Entry 9KM0 (electron microscopy, 2.78 A resolution); this record covers chains M and L of the 39 polymer chains in the assembly.

[Chain M]
Molecule: Reaction center protein M chain
Source organism: Dinoroseobacter shibae DFL 12
UniProtKB: A8LQ17 (A8LQ17_DINSH); residues 1-330 here = UniProt positions 1-330
Amino-acid sequence (330 residues; each row starts with the number of its first residue):
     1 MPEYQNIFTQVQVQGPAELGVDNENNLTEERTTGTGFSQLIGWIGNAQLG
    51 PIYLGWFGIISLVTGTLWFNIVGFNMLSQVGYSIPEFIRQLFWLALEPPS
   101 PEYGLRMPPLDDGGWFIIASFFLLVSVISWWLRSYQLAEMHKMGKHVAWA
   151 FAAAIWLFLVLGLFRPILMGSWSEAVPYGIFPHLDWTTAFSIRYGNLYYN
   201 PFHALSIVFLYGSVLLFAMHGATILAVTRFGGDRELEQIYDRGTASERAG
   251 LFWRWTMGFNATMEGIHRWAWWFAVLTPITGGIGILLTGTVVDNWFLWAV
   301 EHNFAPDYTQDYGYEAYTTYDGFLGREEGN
Unresolved in the structure: 1, 327-330
Bound ions: Fe ion: H220, E235, H267 (shared with H191(L), H231(L) of chain L)
Small-molecule neighbours:
  - Spheroidenone (A1EFU; (4E,16E,26E)-2-methoxy-2,6,10,14,19,23,27,31-octamethyl-dotriaconta-4,6,8,10,12,14,16,18,20,22,26,30-dodecaen-3-one): W68, F69, N70, V72, G73, F74, M76, F87, L91, I117, S120, F121, L123, L124, F158, L161, G162, L163, W172, V176, P177, Y178, G179, I180, H183
  - bacteriochlorophyll a (BCL), molecule 1: W68, F69, L91, F92, F158, L161, V176, I180, H183, L184, W186, T187
  - bacteriochlorophyll a (BCL), molecule 2: T187, Y198, H203, A204, I207, V208, Y211, G212, L215
  - bacteriochlorophyll a / bacteriopheophytin a: S61, L62, G65, T66, W68, F69, N70, L123, S126, V127, W130, V147, A150, F151, A154, I155, L157, F158, L161, W186, T187, T188, F190, S191, L197, Y198, H203, S206, I207, L210, Y211, A274, T277, P278, T280, G281, G282, I285
  - bacteriopheophytin a (BPH): Y211, V214, L215, A218, M219, W253, T256, M257
  - MW9 ((21R,24R,27S)-24,27,28-trihydroxy-18,24-dioxo-19,23,25-trioxa-24lambda~5~-phosphaoctacosan-21-yl (9Z)-octadec-9-enoate), molecule 1: N25, N26, E29, E30, Y53, G55, W56, F57, I60, L124, V125, I128, S129, W131, L132, Y135, Q136, E139, M140
  - MW9, molecule 2: S83, I84, P85
  - MW9, molecule 3: G144, K145, H146, W149, A152, A153, W156, R268, W271, W272, V275, I279, I283
  - MW9, molecule 4: P201, A204, L205, V208, W298, H302, F304
  - ubiquinone-10 (U10): L215, L216, M219, H220, T223, I224, S246, A249, G250, W253, M257, F259, N260, A261, T262, M263, I266, W269, F273

[Chain L]
Molecule: Reaction center protein L chain
Source organism: Dinoroseobacter shibae DFL 12
UniProtKB: A8LQ16 (A8LQ16_DINSH); residues 1-279 here = UniProt positions 1-279
Amino-acid sequence (279 residues; row label = number of the first residue in the row):
     1 MALLSFERKYRVRGGTLIGGDLFDFWVGPFYVGFFGVTTAFFALLGTILI
    51 FWGASQQGTFNPWLINIAPPDLSYGLGMAPLMEGGLWQIITICAIGAFVS
   101 WALREVEICRKLGMGYHVPFAFSVAIFAYVTLVVFRPLLMGAWGHGFPYG
   151 IWSHLDWVSNTGYAYLHFHYNPAHMIAVTFFFTTTLALALHGALVLSAAN
   201 PPKGEEVKGPDNEDTFFRDFIGYSIGTLGIHRVGLLLALNAGFWSAVCII
   251 ISGPVWTKGWPEWWNWWLEMPIWPSQVDC
Unresolved in the structure: 1, 276-279
Construct notes: conflict D278 (Gly in A8LQ16), C279 (Leu in A8LQ16)
Bound ions: Fe ion: H191, H231 (shared with H220(M), E235(M), H267(M) of chain M)
Small-molecule neighbours:
  - bacteriochlorophyll a (BCL), molecule 1: T47, I50, F98, F122, A125, I126, A128, Y129, L132, F147, I151, W152, H154, L155, W157, V158, S159, T161, G162, Y163, F168, H169, H174, A177, V178, F181, F182, S245, A246, C248, I249
  - bacteriochlorophyll a (BCL), molecule 2: H169, H174, M175, V178, T179, F182, T183, L186
  - bacteriochlorophyll a / bacteriopheophytin a: V158, Y163, H169, F181, F182, T183, T185, L186, A189, L190, F217, F220, I221
  - bacteriopheophytin a (BPH): T39, F42, A43, G46, T47, I50, I90, C93, A94, A97, F98, W101, E105, V118, A121, F122, A125, Y129, F147, Y149, G150, I151, H154, A238, L239
  - MW9 ((21R,24R,27S)-24,27,28-trihydroxy-18,24-dioxo-19,23,25-trioxa-24lambda~5~-phosphaoctacosan-21-yl (9Z)-octadec-9-enoate), molecule 1: A2, V27, G28, L44, T47
  - MW9, molecule 2: I18, F34, F35, F42, G96, S100
  - MW9, molecule 3: I50, F51, T59, F60, N61, P62, W63, I65, Y149, I151
  - MW9, molecule 4: W63, I151, W152
  - MW9, molecule 5: N200, P201, P202
  - MW9, molecule 6: I272, W273, P274
  - ubiquinone-10 (U10), molecule 1: V27, F30, Y31, V32, G36, V37, A40, W101, R104
  - ubiquinone-10 (U10), molecule 2: F120, F180, T183, L186, A187, L190, H191, L194, F217, I221, Y223, S224, I225, G226, I230, V233, L236, L237, L239, N240, F243, W244

[Chain M / chain L interface]
Contacting residue pairs (198):
  Q5(M) with H117(L)
  N6(M) with H117(L); L228(L); R232(L), hydrogen bond
  I7(M) with R232(L)
  T9(M) with R232(L), hydrogen bond
  G20(M) with T215(L)
  V21(M) with N212(L); T215(L)
  R31(M) with T215(L); D219(L), salt bridge
  I41(M) with Y223(L)
  W43(M) with R232(L), hydrogen bond (backbone-side chain)
  I44(M) with G229(L); R232(L); L236(L), hydrophobic
  G45(M) with I225(L)
  N46(M) with D214(L); R218(L); Y223(L), hydrogen bond (backbone-side chain); S224(L); I225(L), hydrogen bond (backbone-backbone)
  Q48(M) with R218(L); Y223(L)
  L49(M) with G222(L); Y223(L), hydrophobic
  G50(M) with G222(L)
  P51(M) with R218(L)
  I52(M) with R218(L); I221(L); G222(L)
  Y53(M) with R218(L); D219(L), hydrogen bond (backbone-backbone)
  P85(M) with W273(L)
  I88(M) with W267(L); W273(L), hydrophobic
  R89(M) with W267(L), hydrogen bond (backbone-side chain); L268(L), hydrogen bond (side chain-backbone); W273(L)
  W93(M) with W267(L); L268(L), hydrophobic
  W130(M) with F220(L)
  R133(M) with D219(L), hydrogen bond (side chain-backbone); F220(L), hydrogen bond (side chain-backbone)
  S134(M) with F220(L)
  L137(M) with F216(L); D219(L); F220(L), hydrophobic
  A138(M) with F216(L)
  H141(M) with K208(L); T215(L); F216(L); D219(L), salt bridge
  K142(M) with P201(L); P202(L); E205(L); K208(L), hydrogen bond (backbone-side chain)
  M143(M) with S197(L); A198(L), hydrophobic; P202(L); K208(L); N212(L); E213(L)
  G144(M) with S197(L), hydrogen bond (backbone-backbone); N200(L); P201(L)
  K145(M) with P202(L)
  H146(M) with A193(L); L196(L); S197(L); N200(L)
  V147(M) with A193(L), hydrophobic; F216(L), hydrophobic
  F181(M) with Y170(L); M175(L), hydrophobic; W264(L)
  L184(M) with H169(L), hydrogen bond (backbone-side chain)
  D185(M) with H167(L), salt bridge; Y170(L), hydrogen bond
  T187(M) with H169(L)
  T188(M) with Y163(L); H167(L); H169(L), hydrogen bond
  I192(M) with Y163(L)
  Y198(M) with W152(L); L155(L); V158(L)
  Y199(M) with W152(L), hydrophobic; D156(L), hydrogen bond
  A204(M) with W152(L), hydrophobic
  L210(M) with T185(L)
  S213(M) with T185(L); L188(L)
  V214(M) with F181(L), hydrophobic; A238(L), hydrophobic
  L216(M) with L188(L), hydrophobic
  F217(M) with T184(L); A187(L), hydrophobic; L188(L), hydrophobic; I230(L); G234(L)
  A218(M) with L235(L); A238(L), hydrophobic
  H220(M) with H191(L), hydrogen bond; H231(L), hydrogen bond
  G221(M) with H231(L)
  A222(M) with H117(L); V118(L); L235(L), hydrophobic
  T223(M) with V118(L)
  I224(M) with H231(L)
  L225(M) with H117(L); L235(L), hydrophobic
  A226(M) with M114(L); G115(L), hydrogen bond (backbone-backbone); H117(L)
  V227(M) with M114(L), hydrophobic
  R229(M) with G113(L), hydrogen bond (side chain-backbone); M114(L); G115(L)
  F230(M) with G113(L)
  D233(M) with T227(L), hydrogen bond (backbone-side chain); L228(L)
  E235(M) with H191(L), salt bridge; V195(L); H231(L), salt bridge
  L236(M) with A198(L), hydrophobic; K208(L); G209(L); P210(L); E213(L)
  I239(M) with V195(L), hydrophobic
  Y240(M) with A198(L); A199(L); V207(L); K208(L), hydrogen bond (side chain-backbone)
  R242(M) with F6(L)
  T244(M) with Y10(L), hydrogen bond
  E247(M) with F6(L); K9(L), salt bridge; Y10(L), hydrogen bond
  R248(M) with Y10(L); L112(L), hydrogen bond (side chain-backbone); M114(L)
  L251(M) with L4(L), hydrophobic; E7(L); Y10(L), hydrophobic
  F252(M) with E105(L); I108(L), hydrophobic; C109(L), hydrophobic; L112(L); M114(L), hydrophobic; V118(L), hydrophobic
  W253(M) with V118(L), hydrophobic
  R254(M) with A2(L); L4(L); E7(L), salt bridge; P29(L)
  W255(M) with E7(L), hydrogen bond; Y10(L); R11(L); W26(L); P29(L); F30(L); Y31(L), hydrogen bond (backbone-backbone); R104(L), hydrogen bond (backbone-side chain); I108(L), hydrophobic; L112(L), hydrophobic
  T256(M) with F30(L); W101(L); R104(L), hydrogen bond (backbone-side chain); E105(L); I108(L)
  M257(M) with F30(L)
  G258(M) with P29(L); F30(L)
  E264(M) with N200(L), hydrogen bond
  H267(M) with H191(L), hydrogen bond; G192(L); V195(L); L196(L)
  R268(M) with L196(L); N200(L), hydrogen bond
  A270(M) with L188(L)
  W271(M) with A189(L); A193(L); L196(L), hydrophobic
  A274(M) with T185(L); L188(L), hydrophobic; A189(L), hydrophobic
  N303(M) with N61(L)
  F304(M) with W63(L), hydrophobic; W152(L)
  A305(M) with L64(L)
  P306(M) with W152(L), hydrophobic; S153(L)
  Y308(M) with N66(L); D156(L), hydrogen bond
Also at the interface, not in a pair above, chain M (100 interface residues in all): Y4, F8, E18, L27, F92, A150, N196, Y211, T228, A249, N260, T277, Y317
Also at the interface, not in a pair above, chain L (97 interface residues in all): L3, D71, K111, A121, S159, F182, L190, D211, G226, V233, A241, P274

[Summary]
Chain M and chain L form an interface of 100 and 97 residues respectively, with 33 hydrogen bonds and 7 salt
bridges. Among the polar pairs are R31(M)-D219(L), H141(M)-D219(L) and D185(M)-H167(L).
Here chain M is Reaction center protein M chain and chain L is Reaction center protein L chain, both from
Dinoroseobacter shibae DFL 12. Entry 9KM0 (Cryo-EM structure of a tri-heme cytochrome-associated RC-LH1
complex from a marine photoheterotrophic bacterium, purified with EDTA-2Na-containing ...) was determined by
electron microscopy, deposited together with 8YY9 and 8YZ2.
